Entry 1USH (X-ray diffraction, 1.73 A resolution); this record covers chain A.

Chain A:
Molecule: 5'-nucleotidase
Source organism: Escherichia coli
Notes: EC 3.1.3.5
UniProtKB: P07024 (USHA_ECOLI); residue numbers follow UniProt; this construct covers 1-550
Amino-acid sequence (550 residues; each row starts with the number of its first residue):
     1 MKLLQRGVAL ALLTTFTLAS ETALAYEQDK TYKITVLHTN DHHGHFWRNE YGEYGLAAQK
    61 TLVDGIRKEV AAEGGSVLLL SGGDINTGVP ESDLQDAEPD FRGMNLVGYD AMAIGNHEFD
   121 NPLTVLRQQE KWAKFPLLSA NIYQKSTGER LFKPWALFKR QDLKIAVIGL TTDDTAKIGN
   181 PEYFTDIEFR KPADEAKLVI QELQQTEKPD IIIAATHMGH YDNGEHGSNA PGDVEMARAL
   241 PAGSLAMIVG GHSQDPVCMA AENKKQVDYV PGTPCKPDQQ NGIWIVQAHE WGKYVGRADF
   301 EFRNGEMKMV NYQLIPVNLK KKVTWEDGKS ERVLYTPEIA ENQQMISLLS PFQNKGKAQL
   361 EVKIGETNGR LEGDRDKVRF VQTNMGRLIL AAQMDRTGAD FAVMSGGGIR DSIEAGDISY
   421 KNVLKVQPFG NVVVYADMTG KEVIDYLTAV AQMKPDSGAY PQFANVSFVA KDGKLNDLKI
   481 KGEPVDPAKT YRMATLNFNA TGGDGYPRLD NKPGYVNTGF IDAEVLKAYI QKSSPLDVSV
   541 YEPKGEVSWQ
Unresolved in the structure: 1-25, 322-331
UniProt features mapped onto this chain:
  - binding site (Zn(2+)): Asp41, His43, Asp84, Asn116, His217, His252, Gln254
  - binding site (substrate): Arg375 to Arg379, Phe498 to Asp504
  - site (Transition state stabilizer): His117, Asp120
Disulfide bonds: Cys258-Cys275
Ion coordination: Zn2+ site 1: Asp41, His43, Asp84, Gln254 (together with carbonate ion); Zn2+ site 2: Asp84, Asn116, His217, His252 (together with carbonate ion)
Ligand contacts: carbonate ion (CO3): Asp41, His43, Asp84, Asn116, His117, His217, His252, Gln254, Asn517, Thr518, Gly519

Summary:
Chain A binds carbonate ion. Asp41, His43, Asp84 and Gln254 coordinate Zn2+ site 1. The Zn2+ site 2 is built
by Asp84, Asn116, His217 and His252. From UniProt: 7 Zn2+-binding residues and 12 substrate-binding residues.
Chain A is 5'-nucleotidase (Escherichia coli); the structure, 5'-nucleotidase from E. coli, was determined by
X-ray diffraction, deposited together with 2USH.
